7BRU - chains B and C of the 3 polymer chains in the assembly; structure by X-ray diffraction, 2.15 A resolution.

[Chain B (and C)]
Name: Reticulon-3, Gamma-aminobutyric acid receptor-associated protein
From: Homo sapiens
Notes: chain C of this document is another copy of the same molecule, construct and numbering; everything in this record applies to it too
UniProt: chimeric construct of O95197, O95166: residues 2-22 from O95197 (RTN3_HUMAN) positions 244-264 (UniProt number = residue number + 242); residues 23-138 from O95166 positions 1-116 (UniProt number = residue number - 22)
Amino-acid sequence (138 residues; each row starts with the number of its first residue):
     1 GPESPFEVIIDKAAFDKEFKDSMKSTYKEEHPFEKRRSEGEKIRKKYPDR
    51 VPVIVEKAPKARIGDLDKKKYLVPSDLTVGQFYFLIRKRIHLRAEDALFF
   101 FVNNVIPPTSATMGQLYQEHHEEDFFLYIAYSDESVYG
Disordered / not traced: 1-3 (chain C: fully traced)
Sequence notes: expression tag (1); engineered mutation Ser-25 (Phe3 in O95166), Thr-26 (Val4 in O95166)
Swiss-Prot annotation at these positions:
  - modified residue: Ser-4 (Phosphoserine)
  - region: Met-23 to Arg-44 (Interaction with beta-tubulin), Ala-58 to Ile-90 (Interaction with GABRG2), Lys-70 to Leu-72 (Interaction with LIR (LC3 nteracting Region) motif of ATG3)
  - site: Glu-39 (Interaction with LIR (LC3 nteracting Region) motif of ATG3), Arg-50 (Interaction with LIR (LC3 nteracting Region) motif of ATG3), Gly-138 (Cleavage)
  - lipidation: Gly-138 (Phosphatidylethanolamine amidated glycine)

[Interface between chain B and chain C]
Contacting residue pairs (25):
  Phe-6(B) with Glu-39(C); Pro-52(C), hydrophobic; Lys-70(C); Tyr-71(C); Leu-72(C)
  Glu-7(B) with Lys-70(C), hydrogen bond (backbone-backbone); Tyr-71(C); Leu-72(C), hydrogen bond (backbone-backbone)
  Val-8(B) with Leu-72(C)
  Ile-9(B) with Leu-72(C); Val-73(C), hydrophobic; Pro-74(C); Leu-85(C), hydrophobic
  Asp-11(B) with Pro-74(C); Asp-76(C)
  Phe-15(B) with Gln-81(C)
  Phe-19(B) with Phe-84(C), hydrophobic
  Asn-104(B) with Phe-84(C)
  Ile-106(B) with Thr-109(C), hydrogen bond (backbone-side chain)
  Pro-108(B) with Thr-109(C); Ser-110(C)
  Glu-134(B) with Ala-94(C); Glu-95(C), hydrogen bond (side chain-backbone)
  Val-136(B) with Arg-87(C); Ala-94(C)
Other interface residues (no listed pair), chain B (17 interface residues in all): Pro-5, Lys-12, Val-105, Pro-107, Ser-135
Other interface residues (no listed pair), chain C (21 interface residues in all): Leu-77, Gly-80, Tyr-83, Asp-96, Phe-126

[Summary]
17 residues of chain B face 21 of chain C across their interface; the contacts include 4 hydrogen bonds. Polar
pairs include Ile-106(B)/Thr-109(C), Glu-134(B)/Glu-95(C) and Glu-7(B)/Lys-70(C).
Chain B and chain C are both Reticulon-3, Gamma-aminobutyric acid receptor-associated protein (Homo sapiens);
the structure, Crystal structure of human RTN3 LIR fused to human GABARAP, was determined by X-ray diffraction
(same publication as 7BRN, 7BRQ and 7BRT).
